8RRH - chains A and K of the 11 polymer chains in the assembly; structure by electron microscopy, 16.30 A resolution (very low resolution: no residue pairs are listed; an interface is given only as per-side residue counts).

[Chain A]
Protein: Prohibitin 1
Organism: Homo sapiens
UniProt: P35232 (PHB1_HUMAN); numbering as in UniProt (aligned over 1-272)
Sequence (272 residues; numbered 1 to 272; the number before each row is that of its first residue):
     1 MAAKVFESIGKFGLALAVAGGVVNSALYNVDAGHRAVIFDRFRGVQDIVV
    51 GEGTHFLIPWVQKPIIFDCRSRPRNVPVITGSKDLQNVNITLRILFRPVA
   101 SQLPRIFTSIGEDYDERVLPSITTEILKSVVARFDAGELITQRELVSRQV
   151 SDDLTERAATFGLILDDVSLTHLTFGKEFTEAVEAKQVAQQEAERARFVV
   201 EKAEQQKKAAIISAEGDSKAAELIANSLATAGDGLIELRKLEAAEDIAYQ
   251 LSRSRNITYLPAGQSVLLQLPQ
What the authors report for this chain:
  - higher-order assembly contacts with a neighbouring Prohibitin-2: Gly232 to Ser252

[Chain K]
Protein: Prohibitin 1
Organism: Homo sapiens
UniProt: P35232 (PHB1_HUMAN); residues 2856-3127 here correspond to UniProt positions 1-272 (UniProt number = residue number - 2855)
Sequence (272 residues; row label = number of the first residue in the row):
  2856 MAAKVFESIGKFGLALAVAGGVVNSALYNVDAGHRAVIFDRFRGVQDIVV
  2906 GEGTHFLIPWVQKPIIFDCRSRPRNVPVITGSKDLQNVNITLRILFRPVA
  2956 SQLPRIFTSIGEDYDERVLPSITTEILKSVVARFDAGELITQRELVSRQV
  3006 SDDLTERAATFGLILDDVSLTHLTFGKEFTEAVEAKQVAQQEAERARFVV
  3056 EKAEQQKKAAIISAEGDSKAAELIANSLATAGDGLIELRKLEAAEDIAYQ
  3106 LSRSRNITYLPAGQSVLLQLPQ

[How chain A and chain K interact]
At this resolution (16 A) residue pairs are not listed: 18 residues of chain A and 22 of chain K lie at the interface.

[Overview]
18 residues of chain A face 22 of chain K across their interface. From the paper: higher-order assembly
contacts with a neighbouring Prohibitin-2 through Gly232(A).
Chain A and chain K are both Prohibitin 1 (Homo sapiens); the structure, The human prohibitin complex, was
determined by electron microscopy.
